PDB entry 5B0S | X-ray diffraction, 2.10 A resolution | chains A and B

== Chain A (and B) ==
Name: Lin0857 protein
Source organism: Listeria innocua Clip11262
Notes: chain B of this document is another copy of the same molecule, construct and numbering; everything in this record applies to it too
UniProt: Q92DF6 (Q92DF6_LISIN); residue numbers follow UniProt; this construct covers 1-355
Chain sequence (363 residues; row label = number of the first residue in the row):
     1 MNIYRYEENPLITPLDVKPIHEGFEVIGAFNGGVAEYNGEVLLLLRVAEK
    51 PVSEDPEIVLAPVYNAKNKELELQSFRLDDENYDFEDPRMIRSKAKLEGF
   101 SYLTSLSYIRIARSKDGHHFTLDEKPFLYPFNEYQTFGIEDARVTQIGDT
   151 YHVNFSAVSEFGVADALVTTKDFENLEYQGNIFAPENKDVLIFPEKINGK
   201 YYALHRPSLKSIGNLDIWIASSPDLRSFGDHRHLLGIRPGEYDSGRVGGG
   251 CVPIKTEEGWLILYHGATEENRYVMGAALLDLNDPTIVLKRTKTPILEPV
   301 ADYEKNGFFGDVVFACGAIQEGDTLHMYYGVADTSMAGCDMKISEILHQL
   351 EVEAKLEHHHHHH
Unresolved in the structure: 355-363 (chain B: 356-363)
Differences from the reference sequence: expression tag (356-363)
Swiss-Prot annotation at these positions:
  - binding site (beta-D-Manp-(1->2)-beta-D-Manp-(1->2)-D-Manp): Asn31, Arg46, Arg89, Glu140, Asp141, Lys188, Tyr273, Asp333

== Interface between chain A and chain B ==
Pairs across the interface (74):
  Lys96(A) - Lys210(B)
  Lys96(A) - Ser211(B)  hydrogen bond (side chain-backbone)
  Glu98(A) - Glu98(B)
  Glu98(A) - Lys210(B)
  Gly99(A) - Ser211(B)
  Phe100(A) - Ser211(B)  hydrogen bond (backbone-backbone)
  Phe100(A) - Ile212(B)
  Ser101(A) - Ile212(B)
  Tyr134(A) - Trp218(B)  hydrophobic
  Tyr134(A) - Arg232(B)
  Tyr134(A) - His233(B)  hydrogen bond (side chain-backbone)
  Phe137(A) - Ile212(B)  hydrophobic
  Ser159(A) - Ile212(B)
  Glu160(A) - Gly213(B)
  Phe161(A) - Leu209(B)
  Phe161(A) - Trp218(B)
  Phe161(A) - His233(B)
  Gly162(A) - Ile212(B)
  Asn181(A) - Asp230(B)  hydrogen bond (backbone-backbone)
  Asn181(A) - His231(B)  hydrogen bond (side chain-backbone)
  Ile182(A) - His231(B)
  Phe183(A) - His231(B)
  Ala184(A) - His231(B)
  Pro185(A) - Pro207(B)
  Pro185(A) - Leu209(B)
  Pro185(A) - Trp218(B)
  Glu186(A) - Leu209(B)
  Glu186(A) - Lys210(B)  hydrogen bond (side chain-backbone)
  Glu186(A) - Ser211(B)  hydrogen bond
  His205(A) - Ala184(B)
  Pro207(A) - Pro185(B)
  Leu209(A) - Phe161(B)
  Leu209(A) - Pro185(B)
  Leu209(A) - Glu186(B)
  Leu209(A) - Lys210(B)
  Lys210(A) - Lys96(B)
  Lys210(A) - Glu98(B)
  Lys210(A) - Glu186(B)  hydrogen bond (backbone-side chain)
  Lys210(A) - Leu209(B)
  Lys210(A) - Lys210(B)
  Ser211(A) - Lys96(B)  hydrogen bond (backbone-side chain)
  Ser211(A) - Gly99(B)
  Ser211(A) - Phe100(B)  hydrogen bond (backbone-backbone)
  Ser211(A) - Glu186(B)  hydrogen bond
  Ile212(A) - Phe100(B)
  Ile212(A) - Ser101(B)
  Ile212(A) - Phe137(B)  hydrophobic
  Ile212(A) - Ser159(B)
  Ile212(A) - Gly162(B)
  Gly213(A) - Glu160(B)
  Leu215(A) - Lys210(B)
  Trp218(A) - Tyr134(B)  hydrophobic
  Trp218(A) - Phe161(B)
  Trp218(A) - Pro185(B)
  Ser221(A) - Ser227(B)
  Pro223(A) - Ser227(B)
  Arg226(A) - Gly229(B)
  Ser227(A) - Ser221(B)
  Ser227(A) - Pro223(B)
  Ser227(A) - Ser227(B)
  Ser227(A) - Phe228(B)
  Ser227(A) - Gly229(B)
  Phe228(A) - Ser227(B)
  Phe228(A) - Phe228(B)  hydrogen bond (backbone-backbone)
  Gly229(A) - Arg226(B)
  Gly229(A) - Ser227(B)  hydrogen bond (backbone-side chain)
  Asp230(A) - Asn181(B)  hydrogen bond (backbone-backbone)
  His231(A) - Asn181(B)  hydrogen bond (backbone-side chain)
  His231(A) - Ile182(B)
  His231(A) - Phe183(B)
  His231(A) - Ala184(B)
  Arg232(A) - Tyr134(B)
  His233(A) - Tyr134(B)  hydrogen bond (backbone-side chain)
  His233(A) - Phe161(B)
Interface residues without a listed pair, chain A (41 interface residues in all): Val163, Gly180, Ser208, Ser222, Asp224
Interface residues without a listed pair, chain B (40 interface residues in all): Val163, Gly180, His205, Ser208, Ser222, Asp224

== Summary ==
Chain A and chain B form an interface of 41 and 40 residues respectively; the contacts include 16 hydrogen
bonds. Polar contacts include Lys96(A)-Ser211(B), Tyr134(A)-His233(B) and Asn181(A)-His231(B). UniProt lists 8
beta-D-Manp-(1->2)-beta-D-Manp-(1->2)-D-Manp-binding residues on chain A.
Both chains are Lin0857 protein (Listeria innocua Clip11262). Entry 5B0S (Beta-1,2-Mannobiose phosphorylase
from Listeria innocua - beta-1,2-mannotriose complex) was determined by X-ray diffraction (same publication as
5B0P, 5B0Q and 5B0R).
